8GXE - chains A and B; structure by X-ray diffraction, 3.00 A resolution.

== Chain A ==
Molecule: Tyrosine-protein phosphatase non-receptor type 21
From: Homo sapiens
Notes: EC 3.1.3.48; fragment: PTPN21 PTP domain
UniProtKB: Q16825 (PTN21_HUMAN); residues 878-1174 here = UniProt positions 878-1174
Sequence (297 residues; each row starts with the number of its first residue):
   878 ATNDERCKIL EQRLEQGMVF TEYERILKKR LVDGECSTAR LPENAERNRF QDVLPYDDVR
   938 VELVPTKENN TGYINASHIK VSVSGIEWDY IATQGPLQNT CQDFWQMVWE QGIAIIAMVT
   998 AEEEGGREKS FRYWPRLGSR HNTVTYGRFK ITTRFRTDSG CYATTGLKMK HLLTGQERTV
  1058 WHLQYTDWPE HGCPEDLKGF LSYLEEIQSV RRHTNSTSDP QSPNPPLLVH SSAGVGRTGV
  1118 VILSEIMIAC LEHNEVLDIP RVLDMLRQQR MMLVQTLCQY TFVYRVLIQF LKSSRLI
Not modelled in the structure: 1098-1099, 1172-1174
Sequence notes: engineered mutation Ser-1108 (Cys in Q16825)
Reported in the primary citation:
  - disease-associated variants - R1089H: abolished binding to Tyrosine-protein phosphatase non-receptor type 21 (chain B)
  - mutagenesis - C1108S: abolished catalytic activity
  - mutagenesis - E1067D (15-fold): increased catalytic activity on Src pY530 synthetic peptide
  - mutagenesis - E1067D/C1108S: unchanged binding to Src pY530 synthetic peptide
  - catalytic residues: Glu-1067 (proposed by the authors, not directly observed)
  - mutagenesis - C1070S, Q1152A, C1155S, Q1156A: decreased catalytic activity
  - mutagenesis - R1114Q: abolished catalytic activity on DiFMUP
  - mutagenesis - R1114Q: abolished catalytic activity on Src pY530 peptide
  - mutagenesis - R1114Q: decreased binding to Src pY530 peptide

== Chain B ==
Molecule: Tyrosine-protein phosphatase non-receptor type 21
From: Homo sapiens
Notes: EC 3.1.3.48; fragment: PTPN21 FERM domain
UniProtKB: Q16825 (PTN21_HUMAN); numbering as in UniProt (aligned over 18-308)
Sequence (291 residues; numbered 18 to 308; the number before each row is that of its first residue):
    18 SSKSCLVARI QLLNNEFVEF TLSVESTGQE SLEAVAQRLE LREVTYFSLW YYNKQNQRRW
    78 VDLEKPLKKQ LDKYALEPTV YFGVVFYVPS VSQLQQEITR YQYYLQLKKD ILEGSIPCTL
   138 EQAIQLAGLA VQADFGDFDQ YESQDFLQKF ALFPVGWLQD EKVLEEATQK VALLHQKYRG
   198 LTAPDAEMLY MQEVERMDGY GEESYPAKDS QGSDISIGAC LEGIFVKHKN GRHPVVFRWH
   258 DIANMSHNKS FFALELANKE ETIQFQTEDM ETAKYIWRLC VARHKFYRLN Q
Not modelled in the structure: 18-19, 158-162, 174-175, 255-257, 274-278, 308
Reported in the primary citation:
  - conformationally variable residues (order/disorder transition): Tyr-158
  - disease-associated variants - E42K, R59Q: abolished binding to Tyrosine-protein phosphatase non-receptor type 21 (chain A)
  - mutagenesis - E47A/E57A: increased catalytic activity
  - mutagenesis - E47A/E57A: increased signaling
  - disease-associated variants - E42K, R59Q: increased signaling
  - mutagenesis - E47A/E57A: increased binding to Src
  - mutagenesis - K82A/K86A/K291A: decreased binding to ins(1,3)P2 or ins(1,5)P2
  - mutagenesis - K82A/K86A/K291A: decreased signaling

== Interface between chain A and chain B ==
Pairs across the interface - 33 pairs, chain A then chain B:
  Leu-1014(A) / Thr-38(B)
  Leu-1014(A) / Ser-40(B)
  Gly-1015(A) / Ser-21(B)  hydrogen bond (backbone-side chain)
  Gly-1015(A) / Cys-22(B)
  Ser-1016(A) / Ser-21(B)  hydrogen bond (backbone-side chain)
  Asn-1019(A) / Ser-40(B)
  Asn-1019(A) / Glu-42(B)
  Thr-1030(A) / Ser-40(B)
  Arg-1031(A) / Leu-39(B)
  Arg-1031(A) / Ser-40(B)  hydrogen bond (backbone-backbone)
  Arg-1031(A) / Glu-42(B)  hydrogen bond (side chain-backbone)
  Arg-1031(A) / Ser-43(B)
  Arg-1031(A) / Glu-47(B)  salt bridge
  Phe-1032(A) / Phe-37(B)  hydrophobic
  Phe-1032(A) / Thr-38(B)
  Phe-1032(A) / Leu-39(B)  hydrophobic
  Phe-1032(A) / Ala-51(B)  hydrophobic
  Arg-1033(A) / Phe-37(B)
  Arg-1033(A) / Thr-38(B)  hydrogen bond (backbone-backbone)
  Thr-1034(A) / Val-35(B)
  Thr-1034(A) / Glu-36(B)
  Thr-1034(A) / Phe-37(B)
  Thr-1034(A) / Arg-55(B)
  Trp-1058(A) / Ala-51(B)  hydrophobic
  Trp-1058(A) / Gln-54(B)
  Glu-1083(A) / Gln-54(B)  hydrogen bond
  Ser-1086(A) / Gln-54(B)  hydrogen bond
  Ser-1086(A) / Glu-57(B)  hydrogen bond
  Val-1087(A) / Gln-54(B)
  Arg-1089(A) / Glu-57(B)  salt bridge
  Arg-1089(A) / Arg-59(B)  hydrogen bond (backbone-side chain)
  His-1090(A) / Glu-50(B)
  His-1090(A) / Gln-54(B)
Other interface residues (no listed pair), chain A (18 interface residues in all): Thr-1029, Asp-1035, Ser-1093
Interface features reported in the paper:
  - specific contacts: Asn-1019(A)/Glu-42(B), Arg-1031(A)/Glu-42(B), Arg-1031(A)/Glu-47(B)
  - interface residues, chain A: Glu-1083(A), Ser-1086(A), Arg-1089(A)
  - hot spots on chain A (mutagenesis) - R1031A/R1089A: abolished binding to Tyrosine-protein phosphatase non-receptor type 21 (chain B)
  - interface residues, chain B: Gln-54(B), Arg-55(B), Glu-57(B), Arg-59(B)
  - hot spots on chain B (mutagenesis) - E47A/E57A: abolished binding to Tyrosine-protein phosphatase non-receptor type 21 (chain A)

== Overview ==
18 residues of chain A face 17 of chain B across their interface, with 9 hydrogen bonds and 2 salt bridges.
Polar pairs include Arg-1031(A)/Glu-47(B), Arg-1089(A)/Glu-57(B) and Gly-1015(A)/Ser-21(B). The authors report
contacts between Asn-1019(A) and Glu-42(B), Arg-1031(A) and Glu-42(B) and Arg-1031(A) and Glu-47(B). The paper
reports the catalytic residue Glu-1067(A); C1070S, Q1152A and C1155S of chain A, among others, reduce
catalytic activity; 14 substitutions were tested in all.
Here chain A is Tyrosine-protein phosphatase non-receptor type 21 and chain B is Tyrosine-protein phosphatase
non-receptor type 21, both from Homo sapiens. Entry 8GXE (PTPN21 FERM PTP complex) was determined by X-ray
diffraction, deposited together with 8GVL, 8GVV and 8GWH.
